5MG3 - chains Y and D of the 6 polymer chains in the assembly; structure by electron microscopy, 14.00 A resolution (very low resolution: no residue pairs are listed; an interface is given only as per-side residue counts).

[Chain Y]
Molecule: Protein translocase subunit SecY
From: Escherichia coli
Reference sequence: P0AGA2 (SECY_ECOLI); residue numbers follow UniProt; this construct covers 1-443
Chain sequence (458 residues; row label = number of the first residue in the row; numbers below 1 keep their minus sign (Val-14 is residue -14)):
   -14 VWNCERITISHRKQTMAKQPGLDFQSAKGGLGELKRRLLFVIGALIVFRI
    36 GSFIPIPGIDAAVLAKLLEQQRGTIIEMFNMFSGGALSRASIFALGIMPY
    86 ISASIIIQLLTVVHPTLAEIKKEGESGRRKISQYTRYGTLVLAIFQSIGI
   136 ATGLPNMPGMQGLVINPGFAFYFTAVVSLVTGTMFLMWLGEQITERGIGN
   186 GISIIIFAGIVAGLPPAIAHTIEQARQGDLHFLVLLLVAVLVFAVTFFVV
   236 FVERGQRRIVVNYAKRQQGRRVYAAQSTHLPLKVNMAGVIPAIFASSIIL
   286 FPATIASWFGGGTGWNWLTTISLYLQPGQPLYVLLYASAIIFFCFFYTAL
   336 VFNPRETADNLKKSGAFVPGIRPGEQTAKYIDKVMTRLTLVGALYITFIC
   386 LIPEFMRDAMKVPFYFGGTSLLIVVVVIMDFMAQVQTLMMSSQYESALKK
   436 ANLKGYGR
Unresolved in the structure: -14 to 0
Sequence notes: expression tag (-14 to 0)
UniProt features mapped onto this chain:
  - mutagenesis: Pro40 (P40S: In secY100; temperature-sensitive), Ile60 to Arg74 (Some loss of viability, supports protein translocation; strongly suppresses defective and missing signal sequences; transient transmembrane channels open), Asn65 to Gly70 (Grows almost as well as wild-type, supports protein translocation; strongly suppresses defective and missing signal sequences; transient transmembrane channels open), Phe67 (F67C: In prlA3; altered signal sequence interaction, transient channel opening and closing in presence of oxidant; massive ion flux when cross-linked to SecE C-120 mutation), Gly167 (G167E: In secY100; temperature-sensitive), Gly240 (G240D: In secY24; temperature-sensitive at 42 degrees Celsius, impairs interaction with SecE even at 30 degrees in vitro), Ser282 (S282R: In prlA401; altered signal sequence interaction, transient transmembrane channels open), Phe286 (F286Y: In prlA4-1; altered signal sequence interaction), Pro287 (P287L: In secY161; altered signal sequence interaction), Ile290 (I290T: In secY121; altered signal sequence interaction), Arg357 (R357H: In secY39; cold-sensitive), Ala363 (A363S: In secY40; cold-sensitive), 2 further mutagenesis entries in UniProt

[Chain D]
Molecule: Protein translocase subunit SecD
From: Escherichia coli
Reference sequence: P0AG90 (SECD_ECOLI); residue numbers follow UniProt; this construct covers 2-615
Chain sequence (622 residues; numbered -6 to 615; the number before each row is that of its first residue; numbers below 1 keep their minus sign (Met-6 is residue -6)):
    -6 MHHHHHHMLNRYPLWKYVMLIVVIVIGLLYALPNLFGEDPAVQITGARGV
    44 AASEQTLIQVQKTLQEEKITAKSVALEEGAILARFDSTDTQLRAREALMG
    94 VMGDKYVVALNLAPATPRWLAAIHAEPMKLGLDLRGGVHFLMEVDMDTVL
   144 GKLQEQNIDSLRSDLREKGIPYTTVRKENNYGLSITFRDAKARDEAIAYL
   194 SKRHPDLVISSQGSNQLRAVMSDARLSEAREYAVQQNINILRNRVNQLGV
   244 AEPVVQRQGADRIVVELPGIQDTARAKEILGATATLEFRLVNTNVDQAAA
   294 ASGRVPGDSEVKQTREGQPVVLYKRVILTGDHITDSTSSQDEYNQPQVNI
   344 SLDSAGGNIMSNFTKDNIGKPMATLFVEYKDSGKKDANGRAVLVKQEEVI
   394 NIANIQSRLGNSFRITGINNPNEARQLSLLLRAGALIAPIQIVEERTIGP
   444 TLGMQNIEQGLEACLAGLLVSILFMIIFYKKFGLIATSALIANLILIVGI
   494 MSLLPGATLSMPGIAGIVLTLAVAVDANVLINERIKEELSNGRTVQQAID
   544 EGYRGAFSSIFDANITTLIKVIILYAVGTGAIKGFAITTGIGVATSMFTA
   594 IVGTRAIVNLLYGGKRVKKLSI
Unresolved in the structure: -6 to 0, 28-225, 613-615
Sequence notes: initiating methionine (-6); expression tag (-5 to 1); conflict Val142 (Ala in P0AG90)
UniProt features mapped onto this chain:
  - mutagenesis: Asp519 (D519N: Abolishes protein translocation)

[How chain Y and chain D interact]
At this resolution (14 A) residue pairs are not listed: 23 residues of chain Y and 18 of chain D lie at the interface.

[Overview]
23 residues of chain Y and 18 residues of chain D are in contact. UniProt lists 16 mutagenesis sites on chain
Y; one mutagenesis site on chain D.
Chain Y is Protein translocase subunit SecY and chain D is Protein translocase subunit SecD, both from
Escherichia coli; the structure, EM fitted model of bacterial holo-translocon, was determined by electron
microscopy.
